8UQZ - chains A and B; structure by X-ray diffraction, 1.61 A resolution.

# Chain A (and B)
Name: Phosphotriesterase variant PTE-R18
Organism: Brevundimonas diminuta
Notes: chain B of this document is another copy of the same molecule, construct and numbering; everything in this record applies to it too
UniProtKB: A0A060GYS7 (A0A060GYS7_BREDI); residues 33-365 here correspond to UniProt positions 1-333 (UniProt number = residue number - 32)
Chain sequence (333 residues; row label = number of the first residue in the row):
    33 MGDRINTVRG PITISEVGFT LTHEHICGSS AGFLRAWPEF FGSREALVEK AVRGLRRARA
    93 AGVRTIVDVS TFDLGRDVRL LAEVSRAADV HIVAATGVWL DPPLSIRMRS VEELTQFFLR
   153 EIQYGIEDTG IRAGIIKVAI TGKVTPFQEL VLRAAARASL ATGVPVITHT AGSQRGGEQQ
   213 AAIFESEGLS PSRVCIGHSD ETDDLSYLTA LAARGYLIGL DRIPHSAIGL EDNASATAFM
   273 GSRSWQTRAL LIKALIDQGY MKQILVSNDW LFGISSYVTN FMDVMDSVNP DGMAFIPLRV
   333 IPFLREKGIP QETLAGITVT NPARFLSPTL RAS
Not modelled in the structure: 33-34, 260-274 (chain B: 33-34, 363-365)
Ion coordination: gadolinium ion: His-55, His-57, Asp-301
What the authors report for this chain:
  - gadolinium ion coordination: His-55, His-57, Asp-301
  - binding site for chloride ion: Lys-169
  - conformationally variable residues (order/disorder transition): Ile-260 to Ser-274

# Interface between chain A and chain B
Contacting residue pairs (70):
  Ser-61(A) / Ser-137(B)
  Ser-62(A) / Pro-135(B)
  Ser-62(A) / Leu-136(B)
  Ser-62(A) / Ser-137(B)  hydrogen bond
  Ala-63(A) / Ala-63(B)
  Ala-63(A) / Phe-104(B)
  Gly-64(A) / Phe-104(B)
  Phe-65(A) / Phe-104(B)
  Phe-65(A) / Ser-137(B)
  Phe-65(A) / Ile-138(B)  hydrophobic
  Arg-67(A) / Arg-67(B)
  Arg-67(A) / Glu-159(B)
  Ala-68(A) / Phe-104(B)  hydrophobic
  Ala-68(A) / Phe-149(B)
  Ala-68(A) / Arg-152(B)
  Ala-68(A) / Glu-159(B)
  Trp-69(A) / Arg-141(B)
  Trp-69(A) / Glu-145(B)
  Trp-69(A) / Phe-149(B)  hydrophobic
  Pro-70(A) / Arg-152(B)
  Glu-71(A) / Arg-152(B)  salt bridge
  Phe-72(A) / Arg-141(B)
  Phe-104(A) / Ala-63(B)
  Phe-104(A) / Gly-64(B)
  Phe-104(A) / Phe-65(B)
  Phe-104(A) / Ala-68(B)  hydrophobic
  Trp-131(A) / Leu-136(B)  hydrophobic
  Asp-133(A) / Pro-135(B)
  Asp-133(A) / Leu-136(B)  hydrogen bond (side chain-backbone)
  Asp-133(A) / Arg-139(B)  salt bridge
  Pro-135(A) / Ser-62(B)
  Pro-135(A) / Asp-133(B)
  Leu-136(A) / Ser-62(B)
  Leu-136(A) / Trp-131(B)  hydrophobic
  Leu-136(A) / Asp-133(B)  hydrogen bond (backbone-side chain)
  Leu-136(A) / Ser-308(B)
  Ser-137(A) / Ser-61(B)
  Ser-137(A) / Ser-62(B)  hydrogen bond
  Ser-137(A) / Phe-65(B)
  Ser-137(A) / Ser-307(B)  hydrogen bond
  Ser-137(A) / Ser-308(B)
  Ile-138(A) / Phe-65(B)  hydrophobic
  Arg-139(A) / Asp-133(B)  salt bridge
  Met-140(A) / Ser-308(B)
  Met-140(A) / Tyr-309(B)
  Met-140(A) / Val-310(B)  hydrophobic
  Arg-141(A) / Phe-72(B)
  Arg-141(A) / Ser-307(B)  hydrogen bond (side chain-backbone)
  Arg-141(A) / Tyr-309(B)  hydrogen bond (side chain-backbone)
  Arg-141(A) / Val-310(B)
  Arg-141(A) / Thr-311(B)  hydrogen bond
  Glu-145(A) / Trp-69(B)
  Glu-145(A) / Thr-311(B)  hydrogen bond
  Phe-149(A) / Ala-68(B)
  Phe-149(A) / Trp-69(B)  hydrophobic
  Arg-152(A) / Ala-68(B)
  Arg-152(A) / Pro-70(B)
  Arg-152(A) / Glu-71(B)  salt bridge
  Glu-159(A) / Arg-67(B)
  Ser-307(A) / Ser-137(B)  hydrogen bond
  Ser-307(A) / Arg-141(B)  hydrogen bond (backbone-side chain)
  Ser-308(A) / Leu-136(B)
  Ser-308(A) / Ser-137(B)
  Ser-308(A) / Met-140(B)
  Tyr-309(A) / Met-140(B)
  Tyr-309(A) / Arg-141(B)  hydrogen bond (backbone-side chain)
  Val-310(A) / Met-140(B)
  Val-310(A) / Arg-141(B)
  Thr-311(A) / Arg-141(B)  hydrogen bond
  Thr-311(A) / Glu-145(B)  hydrogen bond
Also at the interface, not in a pair above, chain A (32 interface residues in all): Gln-148, Glu-153
Also at the interface, not in a pair above, chain B (32 interface residues in all): Gln-148, Glu-153

# Overview
The chain A/chain B interface involves 32 residues from each chain; the contacts include 14 hydrogen bonds and
4 salt bridges. Polar pairs include Glu-71(A)/Arg-152(B), Asp-133(A)/Arg-139(B) and Ser-62(A)/Ser-137(B).
His-55(A), His-57(A) and Asp-301(A) coordinate a gadolinium ion ion. From the paper: a binding site for
chloride ion at Lys-169(A); gadolinium ion coordination by His-55(A), His-57(A) and Asp-301(A).
Both chains are Phosphotriesterase variant PTE-R18 (Brevundimonas diminuta). Entry 8UQZ (Round 18 Arylesterase
Variant of Phosphotriesterase Bound to Gadolinium(III) Measured at 9.5 keV) was determined by X-ray
diffraction, deposited together with 8UQW, 8UQX and 8UQY.
